PDB entry 6X9A | X-ray diffraction, 1.41 A resolution | chain A

Chain A:
Name: Bifunctional protein PutA
Organism: Sinorhizobium meliloti (strain SM11)
Notes: EC 1.5.5.2, 1.2.1.88
Reference sequence: F7X6I3 (F7X6I3_SINMM); residues 1-1233 here = UniProt positions 1-1233
Chain sequence (1235 residues; row label = number of the first residue in the row; numbers below 1 keep their minus sign (Ser-1 is residue -1)):
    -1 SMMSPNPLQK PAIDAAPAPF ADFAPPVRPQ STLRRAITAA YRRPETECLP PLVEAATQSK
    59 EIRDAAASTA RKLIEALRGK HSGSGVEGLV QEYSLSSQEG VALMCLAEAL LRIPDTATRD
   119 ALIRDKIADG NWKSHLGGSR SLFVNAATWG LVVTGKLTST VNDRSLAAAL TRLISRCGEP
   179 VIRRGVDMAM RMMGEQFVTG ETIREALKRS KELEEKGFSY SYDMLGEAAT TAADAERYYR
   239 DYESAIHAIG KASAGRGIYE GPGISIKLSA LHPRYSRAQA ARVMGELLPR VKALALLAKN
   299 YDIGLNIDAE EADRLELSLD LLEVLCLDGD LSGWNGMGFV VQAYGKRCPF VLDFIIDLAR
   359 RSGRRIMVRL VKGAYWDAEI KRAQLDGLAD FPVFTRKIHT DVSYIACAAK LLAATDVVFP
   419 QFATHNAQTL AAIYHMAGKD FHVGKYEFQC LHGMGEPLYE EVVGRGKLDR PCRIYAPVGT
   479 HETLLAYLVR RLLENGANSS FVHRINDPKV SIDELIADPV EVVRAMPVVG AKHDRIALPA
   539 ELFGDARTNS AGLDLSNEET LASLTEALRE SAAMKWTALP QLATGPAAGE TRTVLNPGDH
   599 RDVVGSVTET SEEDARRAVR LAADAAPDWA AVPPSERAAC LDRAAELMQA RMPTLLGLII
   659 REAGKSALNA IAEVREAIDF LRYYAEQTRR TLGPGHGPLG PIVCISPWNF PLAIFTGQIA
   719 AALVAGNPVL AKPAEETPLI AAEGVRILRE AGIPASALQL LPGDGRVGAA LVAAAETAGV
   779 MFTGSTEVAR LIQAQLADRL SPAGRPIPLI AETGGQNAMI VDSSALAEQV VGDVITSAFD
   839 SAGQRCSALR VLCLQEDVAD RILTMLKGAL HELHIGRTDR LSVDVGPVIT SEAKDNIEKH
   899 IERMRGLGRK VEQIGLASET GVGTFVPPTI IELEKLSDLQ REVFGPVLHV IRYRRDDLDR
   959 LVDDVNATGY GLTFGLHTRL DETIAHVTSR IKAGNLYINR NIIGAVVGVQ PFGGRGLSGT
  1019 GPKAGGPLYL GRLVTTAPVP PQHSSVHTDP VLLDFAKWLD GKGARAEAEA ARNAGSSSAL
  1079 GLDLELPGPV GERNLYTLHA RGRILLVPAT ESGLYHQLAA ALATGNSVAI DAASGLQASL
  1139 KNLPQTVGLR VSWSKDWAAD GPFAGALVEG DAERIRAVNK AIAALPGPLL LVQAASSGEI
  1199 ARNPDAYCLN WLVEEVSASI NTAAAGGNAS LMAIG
Not modelled in the structure: -1 to 13, 79-82, 135-136
Sequence notes: expression tag (-1 to 0)
Ligand contacts:
  - FAD (flavin-adenine dinucleotide): Asp306, Ala307, Val338, Gln340, Tyr342, Arg367, Val369, Lys370, Gly371, Ala372, Tyr373, Trp374, Phe392, Thr393, Arg394, Lys395, Thr398, Asp399, Ala421, Thr422, His423, Asn424, Gln447, Cys448, Leu449, Tyr473, Glu492, Asn493, Ser497, Ser498, Phe499, Ile1232, Gly1233
  - (4S)-4-hydroxy-D-proline (UY7), molecule 1: Met572, Lys573, Trp574, Thr575, Arg649, Glu741, Arg744
  - (4S)-4-hydroxy-D-proline (UY7), molecule 2: Glu674, Phe678, Phe708, Ile712, Arg843, Ser845, Ile1001, Gly1002, Ala1003, Phe1010
What the authors report for this chain:
  - binding site for (4S)-4-hydroxy-D-proline: Glu674, Phe708, Cys844, Ser845, Gly1002, Ala1003, Phe1010
  - catalytic residues: Cys844 (citing earlier work)

Overview:
Chain A binds flavin-adenine dinucleotide and (4S)-4-hydroxy-D-proline. The paper reports the catalytic
residue Cys844; a binding site for (4S)-4-hydroxy-D-proline at Glu674, Phe708 and Cys844 among others.
Chain A is Bifunctional protein PutA (Sinorhizobium meliloti (strain SM11)); the structure, Structure of
proline utilization A with trans-4-hydroxy-D-proline bound in the L-glutamate-gamma-semialdehyde dehydrogenase
active site, was determined by X-ray diffraction together with 6X99, 6X9B, 6X9C and 6X9D from the same study.
